Entry 5OCR (X-ray diffraction, 1.66 A resolution); this record covers chain A.

# Chain A
Protein: Kappa-carrageenase
Organism: Zobellia galactanivorans
Notes: EC 3.2.1.83
UniProtKB: O84907 (O84907_ZOBGA); residue numbers follow UniProt; this construct covers 30-213, 215-307
Chain sequence (286 residues; row label = number of the first residue in the row):
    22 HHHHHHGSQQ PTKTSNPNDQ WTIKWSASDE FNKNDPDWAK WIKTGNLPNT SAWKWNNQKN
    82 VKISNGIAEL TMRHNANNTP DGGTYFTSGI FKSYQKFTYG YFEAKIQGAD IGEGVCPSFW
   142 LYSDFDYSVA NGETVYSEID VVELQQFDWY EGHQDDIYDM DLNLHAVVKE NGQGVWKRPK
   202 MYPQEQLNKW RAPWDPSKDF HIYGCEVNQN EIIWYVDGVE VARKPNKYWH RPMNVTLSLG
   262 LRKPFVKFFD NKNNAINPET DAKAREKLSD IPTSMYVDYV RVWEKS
Disordered / not traced: 22-29
Construct notes: expression tag (22-29); insertion (214); conflict W215 (Met in O84907)
Metal / ion sites: Mg2+ site 1: E51, G87, D299; Mg2+ site 2 near F52 (its only coordinating residue here)
What the authors report for this chain:
  - catalytic residues: E159, D161, E164
  - contacts within the chain: D169-K201 (hydrogen bond), R199-N272
  - conformationally variable residues (side-chain flip): R199

# In short
E51, G87 and D299 coordinate Mg2+ site 1. From the paper: catalytic residues E159, D161 and E164;
conformational variability at R199.
Chain A is Kappa-carrageenase (Zobellia galactanivorans); the structure, Crystal structure of the
kappa-carrageenase zobellia_236 from Zobellia galactanivorans, was determined by X-ray diffraction (same
publication as 5OCQ).
